PDB entry 7ZQI | X-ray diffraction, 2.15 A resolution | chains A and B of the 3 polymer chains in the assembly

[Chain A]
Molecule: MHC class I antigen
From: Acrocephalus arundinaceus
UniProtKB: O98187 (O98187_ACRAR); residues 3-276 here correspond to UniProt positions 26-299 (UniProt number = residue number + 23)
Chain sequence (275 residues; each row starts with the number of its first residue):
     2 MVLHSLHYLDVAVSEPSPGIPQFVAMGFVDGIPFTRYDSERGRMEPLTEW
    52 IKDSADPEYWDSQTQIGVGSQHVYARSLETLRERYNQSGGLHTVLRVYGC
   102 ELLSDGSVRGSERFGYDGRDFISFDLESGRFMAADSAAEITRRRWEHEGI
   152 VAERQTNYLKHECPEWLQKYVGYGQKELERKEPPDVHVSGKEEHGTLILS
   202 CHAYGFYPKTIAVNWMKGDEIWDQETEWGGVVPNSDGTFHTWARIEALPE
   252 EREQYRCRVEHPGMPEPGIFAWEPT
Not modelled in the structure: 276
Construct notes: initiating methionine (2)
Cystine bridges: Cys101-Cys164, Cys202-Cys258
Bound ions: Mg2+: Gly119 (shared with Lys64(B) of chain B)
From the paper describing this entry:
  - contacts within the chain: Asp11-Arg97, Arg97-Glu113

[Chain B]
Molecule: Beta-2-microglobulin
From: Acrocephalus arundinaceus
UniProtKB: A0A076JEK1 (A0A076JEK1_ACRAR); residues 6-104 here correspond to UniProt positions 14-112 (UniProt number = residue number + 8)
Chain sequence (122 residues; numbered -17 to 104; the number before each row is that of its first residue; numbers below 1 keep their minus sign (Met-17 is residue -17)):
   -17 MHHHHHHSSGVDLGTENLYFQSMAGEAPKVEVYARSRAEEGKENILHCFI
    33 TGFHPPKIDVELLKNGEPMPGVTYGDLSFNDKWQFQRLVYVPFIPTREDI
    83 FTCRVAHSTMPEPRSYRWEPDF
Not modelled in the structure: -17 to -3
Construct notes: initiating methionine (-17); expression tag (-16 to 5)
Cystine bridges: Cys30-Cys85
Bound ions: Mg2+: Lys64 (shared with Gly119(A) of chain A)

[Interface between chain A and chain B]
Contacting residue pairs (61; chain A residue first):
  Leu10(A) with Ser60(B); Phe61(B), hydrophobic
  Asp11(A) with Phe61(B)
  Val12(A) with Phe61(B), hydrophobic
  Ser18(A) with Lys39(B)
  Gly20(A) with Arg69(B), hydrogen bond (backbone-side chain)
  Ile21(A) with Pro38(B); Arg69(B)
  Met27(A) with Asp58(B)
  Arg37(A) with Asp58(B), salt bridge
  Tyr86(A) with Phe2(B), hydrogen bond (backbone-backbone)
  Asn87(A) with Leu0(B), hydrogen bond (side chain-backbone); Tyr1(B); Phe2(B)
  Gln88(A) with Phe2(B)
  Leu92(A) with Pro37(B), hydrophobic; Pro38(B)
  Thr94(A) with His36(B)
  Leu96(A) with Phe61(B), hydrophobic; Trp65(B), hydrophobic; Phe67(B), hydrophobic
  Arg97(A) with Phe61(B)
  Val98(A) with Phe61(B), hydrophobic; Trp65(B), hydrophobic
  Arg114(A) with Asp63(B), hydrogen bond (side chain-backbone); Trp65(B)
  Phe115(A) with Trp65(B)
  Gly116(A) with Trp65(B)
  Asp118(A) with His36(B)
  Gly119(A) with His36(B); Lys64(B); Trp65(B)
  Arg120(A) with Met5(B); Trp65(B)
  Asp121(A) with Trp65(B), hydrogen bond
  His188(A) with Arg19(B); Asp103(B), hydrogen bond (side chain-backbone); Phe104(B), hydrogen bond (side chain-backbone)
  Lys192(A) with Glu101(B), salt bridge
  Tyr205(A) with Ala16(B); Arg17(B); Ser18(B); Arg19(B); Asp103(B), hydrogen bond
  Gly206(A) with Arg17(B)
  Val233(A) with Tyr15(B); Phe31(B), hydrophobic
  Pro234(A) with Tyr15(B), hydrogen bond (backbone-side chain); Phe31(B), hydrophobic; Leu70(B)
  Asn235(A) with Tyr15(B); Arg17(B); His29(B)
  Ser236(A) with Ile27(B); His29(B), hydrogen bond (backbone-side chain); Tyr72(B)
  Asp237(A) with Arg17(B), salt bridge
  Thr239(A) with Arg17(B), hydrogen bond
  His241(A) with Tyr15(B); Ala16(B)
  Trp243(A) with Glu13(B), hydrogen bond
Interface residues without a listed pair, chain A (38 interface residues in all): Glu16, Asp186, Ser190
Interface residues without a listed pair, chain B (32 interface residues in all): Ser4, Leu59

[Summary]
38 residues of chain A and 32 residues of chain B are in contact, with 12 hydrogen bonds and 3 salt bridges.
Polar contacts include Arg37(A)-Asp58(B), Lys192(A)-Glu101(B) and Asp237(A)-Arg17(B). Gly119(A) and Lys64(B)
coordinate Mg2+. From the paper: contacts within the chain involving Arg97(A), Asp11(A) and Glu113(A).
Chain A is MHC class I antigen and chain B is Beta-2-microglobulin, both from Acrocephalus arundinaceus; the
structure, MHC class I from a wild bird in complex with a nonameric peptide P2, was determined by X-ray
diffraction, deposited together with 7ZQJ.
